PDB entry 8PHQ | electron microscopy, 2.69 A resolution | chains BW and BX of the 78 polymer chains in the assembly

Chain BW:
Protein: Decorator protein P05
From: Borreliella burgdorferi B31
Sequence (190 residues; row label = number of the first residue in the row; note: 2 numbers in that range are skipped by the numbering (no residue carries them; nothing is unmodelled there)):
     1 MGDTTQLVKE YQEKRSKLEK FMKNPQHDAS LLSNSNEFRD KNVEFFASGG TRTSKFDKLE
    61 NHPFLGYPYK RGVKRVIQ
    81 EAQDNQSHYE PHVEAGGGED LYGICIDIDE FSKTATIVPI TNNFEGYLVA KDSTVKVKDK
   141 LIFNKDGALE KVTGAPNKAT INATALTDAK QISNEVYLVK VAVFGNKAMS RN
Not modelled in the structure: 1-21, 81-87, 153-156, 191-192

Chain BX:
Protein: Decorator protein P03
From: Borreliella burgdorferi B31
Sequence (185 residues; each row starts with the number of its first residue):
     1 MSDITKIKQE FDKKVAEIQA LMKNPQQDSG LLSNSIDFRD QNLIFSNSGG VCTSSKDKIE
    61 NYPAKGYPYK RGVKLSFGDG TTELEVEAGG GDDLYGVCSD IDEFSGMATV IPITNNFTGY
   121 LTLKKDGQNG VNPGDKLNFN QHGELEKVTG AQKSVNAIAL SKAHKLTEDL FIVLASVFGN
   181 RAIKG
Not modelled in the structure: 1-20, 126-130, 149-152, 182-185

Interface between chain BW and chain BX:
Residue-residue contacts (28; chain BW residue first):
  Arg52(BW) - Glu60(BX)
  Arg52(BW) - Asn61(BX)
  Arg52(BW) - Tyr62(BX)
  Ser54(BW) - Lys58(BX)
  Phe56(BW) - Ser55(BX)
  Phe56(BW) - Lys56(BX)
  Phe56(BW) - Asp57(BX)
  Asp57(BW) - Lys58(BX)  salt bridge
  Thr121(BW) - Thr114(BX)
  Asn122(BW) - Lys58(BX)
  Asn123(BW) - Lys58(BX)  hydrogen bond
  Asn123(BW) - Glu60(BX)  hydrogen bond
  Asn123(BW) - Thr114(BX)  hydrogen bond
  Val137(BW) - Phe77(BX)  hydrophobic
  Lys138(BW) - Phe77(BX)
  Lys140(BW) - Asp93(BX)  salt bridge
  Asn162(BW) - Asn180(BX)
  Thr164(BW) - Phe77(BX)
  Leu166(BW) - Phe77(BX)  hydrophobic
  Leu166(BW) - Leu84(BX)  hydrophobic
  Phe184(BW) - Leu94(BX)
  Phe184(BW) - Tyr95(BX)  hydrophobic
  Phe184(BW) - Ile113(BX)  hydrophobic
  Phe184(BW) - Thr114(BX)
  Gly185(BW) - Thr114(BX)
  Asn186(BW) - Asn180(BX)  hydrogen bond (backbone-side chain)
  Ala188(BW) - Ser154(BX)
  Ala188(BW) - Arg181(BX)
Also at the interface, not in a pair above, chain BW (19 interface residues in all): Ala165, Lys187
Also at the interface, not in a pair above, chain BX (19 interface residues in all): Asp92, Pro112

In short:
Chain BW and chain BX each contribute 19 residues to their interface, with 4 hydrogen bonds and 2 salt
bridges. Polar pairs include Asp57(BW)-Lys58(BX), Lys140(BW)-Asp93(BX) and Asn123(BW)-Lys58(BX).
Here chain BW is Decorator protein P05 and chain BX is Decorator protein P03, both from Borreliella
burgdorferi B31. Entry 8PHQ (Top cap of the Borrelia bacteriophage BB1 procapsid, fivefold-symmetrized outer
shell) was determined by electron microscopy together with 8PHP, 8PHR and 8PHS from the same study.
